PDB entry 6L39 | X-ray diffraction, 2.97 A resolution | chain A

== Chain A ==
Protein: Cytochrome P450
Organism: Streptomyces rapamycinicus (strain ATCC 29253 / DSM 41530 / NRRL 5491 / AYB-994)
Reference sequence: A0A0A0NSZ7 (A0A0A0NSZ7_STRRN); numbering as in UniProt (aligned over 1-404)
Chain sequence (404 residues; numbered 1 to 404; the number before each row is that of its first residue):
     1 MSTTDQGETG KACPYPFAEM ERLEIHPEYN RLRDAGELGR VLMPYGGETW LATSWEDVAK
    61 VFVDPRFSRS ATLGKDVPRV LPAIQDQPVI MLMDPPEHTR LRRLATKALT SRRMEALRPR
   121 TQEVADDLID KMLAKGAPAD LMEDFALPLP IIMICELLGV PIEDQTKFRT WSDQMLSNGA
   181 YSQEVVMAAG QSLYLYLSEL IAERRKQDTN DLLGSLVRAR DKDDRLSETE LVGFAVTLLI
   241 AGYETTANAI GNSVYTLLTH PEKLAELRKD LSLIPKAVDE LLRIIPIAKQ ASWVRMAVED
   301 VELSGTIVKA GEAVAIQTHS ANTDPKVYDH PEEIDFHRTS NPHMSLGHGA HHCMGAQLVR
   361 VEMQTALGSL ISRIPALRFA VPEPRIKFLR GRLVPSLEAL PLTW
Disordered / not traced: 1-11, 86, 176-178, 208-209, 219-224
Ion coordination: heme Fe near C353 (its only coordinating residue here)
Residues lining bound ligands: heme (HEM): F62, R69, I90, M91, H98, R102, L157, L238, A241, G242, T245, T246, A249, I287, R295, M344, S345, L346, G347, A350, H351, H352, C353, M354, G355, L358, V359

== In short ==
Ligands of chain A: heme.
Chain A is Cytochrome P450 (Streptomyces rapamycinicus (strain ATCC 29253 / DSM 41530 / NRRL 5491 / AYB-994));
the structure, Cytochrome P450 107G1 (RapN), was determined by X-ray diffraction.
